Entry 8CMU (electron microscopy, 2.41 A resolution); this record covers chains A and D of the 4 polymer chains in the assembly.

# Chain A
Protein: Coagulation factor XIII A chain
From: Homo sapiens
Notes: EC 2.3.2.13
Reference sequence: P00488 (F13A_HUMAN); residues 1-732 here = UniProt positions 1-732
Amino-acid sequence (732 residues; each row starts with the number of its first residue):
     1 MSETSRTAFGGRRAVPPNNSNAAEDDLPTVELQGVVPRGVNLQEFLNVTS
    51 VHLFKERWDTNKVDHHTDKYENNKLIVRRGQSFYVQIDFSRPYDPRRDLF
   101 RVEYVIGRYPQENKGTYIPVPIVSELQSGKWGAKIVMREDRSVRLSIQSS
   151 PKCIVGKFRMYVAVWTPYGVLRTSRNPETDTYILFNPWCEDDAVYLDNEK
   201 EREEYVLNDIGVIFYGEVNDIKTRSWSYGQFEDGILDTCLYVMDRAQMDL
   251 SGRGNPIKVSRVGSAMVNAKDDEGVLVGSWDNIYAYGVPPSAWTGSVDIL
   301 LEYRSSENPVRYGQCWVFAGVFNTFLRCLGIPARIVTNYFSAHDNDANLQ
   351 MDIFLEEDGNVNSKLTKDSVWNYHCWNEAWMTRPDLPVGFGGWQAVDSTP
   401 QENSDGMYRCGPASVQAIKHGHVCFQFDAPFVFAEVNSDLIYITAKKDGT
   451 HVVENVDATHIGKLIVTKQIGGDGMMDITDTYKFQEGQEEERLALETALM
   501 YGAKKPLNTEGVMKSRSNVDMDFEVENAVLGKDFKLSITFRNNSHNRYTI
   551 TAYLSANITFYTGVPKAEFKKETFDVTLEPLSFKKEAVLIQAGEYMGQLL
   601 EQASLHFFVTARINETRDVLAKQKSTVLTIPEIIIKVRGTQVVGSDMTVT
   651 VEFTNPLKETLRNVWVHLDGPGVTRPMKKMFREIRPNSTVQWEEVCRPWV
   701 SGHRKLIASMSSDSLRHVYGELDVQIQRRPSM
Disordered / not traced: 1-8, 731-732
Swiss-Prot annotation at these positions:
  - active site: C315, H374, D397
  - binding site (Ca(2+)): N437, D439, E486, E491
  - site: R38, G39 (Cleavage)
  - modified residue: S2 (N-acetylserine)
  - glycosylation: N614 (N-linked (GlcNAc...) asparagine)
  - natural variant: V35 (V35L: Higher specific activity), R38 (R38Q: In FA13AD), P167 (P167L: In FA13AD), Y168 (Y168C: In FA13AD), R172 (R172Q: In FA13AD), G274 (G274V: In FA13AD), P290 (P290R: In FA13AD), H343 (H343Y: In FA13AD), A347 (A347D: In FA13AD; uncertain significance), W376 (W376R: In FA13AD; uncertain significance), S414 (S414L: In FA13AD; uncertain significance), Q416 (Q416R: In FA13AD), 12 further natural variant entries in UniProt

# Chain D
Protein: Coagulation factor XIII B chain
From: Homo sapiens
Reference sequence: P05160 (F13B_HUMAN); residue numbers follow UniProt; this construct covers 1-661
Amino-acid sequence (661 residues; each row starts with the number of its first residue):
     1 MRLKNLTFIIILIISGELYAEEKPCGFPHVENGRIAQYYYTFKSFYFPMS
    51 IDKKLSFFCLAGYTTESGRQEEQTTCTTEGWSPEPRCFKKCTKPDLSNGY
   101 ISDVKLLYKIQENMRYGCASGYKTTGGKDEEVVQCLSDGWSSQPTCRKEH
   151 ETCLAPELYNGNYSTTQKTFKVKDKVQYECATGYYTAGGKKTEEVECLTY
   201 GWSLTPKCTKLKCSSLRLIENGYFHPVKQTYEEGDVVQFFCHENYYLSGS
   251 DLIQCYNFGWYPESPVCEGRRNRCPPPPLPINSKIQTHSTTYRHGEIVHI
   301 ECELNFEIHGSAEIRCEDGKWTEPPKCIEGQEKVACEEPPFIENGAANLH
   351 SKIYYNGDKVTYACKSGYLLHGSNEITCNRGKWTLPPECVENNENCKHPP
   401 VVMNGAVADGILASYATGSSVEYRCNEYYLLRGSKISRCEQGKWSSPPVC
   451 LEPCTVNVDYMNRNNIEMKWKYEGKVLHGDLIDFVCKQGYDLSPLTPLSE
   501 LSVQCNRGEVKYPLCTRKESKGMCTSPPLIKHGVIISSTVDTYENGSSVE
   551 YRCFDHHFLEGSREAYCLDGMWTTPPLCLEPCTLSFTEMEKNNLLLKWDF
   601 DNRPHILHGEYIEFICRGDTYPAELYITGSILRMQCDRGQLKYPRCIPRQ
   651 STLSYQEPLRT
Disordered / not traced: 1-23, 149-661
Disulfides: C25-C76, C59-C87, C91-C135
Swiss-Prot annotation at these positions:
  - motif: R617 to D619 (Cell attachment site)
  - glycosylation (N-linked (GlcNAc...) asparagine): N162, N545
  - natural variant: C25 (C25R: In FA13BD), I101 (I101N: In FA13BD), L136 (L136F: In FA13BD; uncertain significance), V237 (V237I: In FA13BD; uncertain significance), C336 (C336F: In FA13BD), V421 (V421E: In FA13BD), P448 (P448S: In FA13BD), C450 (C450F: In FA13BD)

# Interface between chain A and chain D
Contacting residue pairs (17; chain A residue first):
  G487(A) with L106(D)
  Q488(A) with L106(D)
  E489(A) with L106(D)
  L493(A) with A61(D); G62(D)
  E496(A) with A61(D); G62(D), hydrogen bond (side chain-backbone); K90(D), salt bridge
  T497(A) with A61(D)
  M500(A) with F58(D), hydrophobic; C59(D); Q70(D)
  E510(A) with K105(D), salt bridge
  M513(A) with S102(D); D103(D)
  K514(A) with S102(D); V104(D)
Interface residues without a listed pair, chain A (12 interface residues in all): R492, R516
Interface residues without a listed pair, chain D (12 interface residues in all): L107

# In short
The chain A/chain D interface involves 12 residues from each chain; the contacts include 1 hydrogen bond and 2
salt bridges. Polar contacts include E496(A)-K90(D), E510(A)-K105(D) and E496(A)-G62(D). From UniProt: 3
active-site residues and 4 Ca2+-binding residues on chain A.
Chain A is Coagulation factor XIII A chain and chain D is Coagulation factor XIII B chain, both from Homo
sapiens; the structure, High resolution structure of the coagulation Factor XIII A2B2 heterotetramer complex,
was determined by electron microscopy, deposited together with 8CMT.
